Entry 1UON (electron microscopy, 7.60 A resolution (low resolution: residue-level contacts below are approximate; hydrogen-bond / salt-bridge calls are withheld)); this record covers chains A and C of the 3 polymer chains in the assembly.

[Chain A]
Molecule: Minor core protein lambda 3
Reference sequence: P17378 (VL3_REOVD); residues 1-1267 here = UniProt positions 1-1267
Chain sequence (1267 residues; numbered 1 to 1267; the number before each row is that of its first residue):
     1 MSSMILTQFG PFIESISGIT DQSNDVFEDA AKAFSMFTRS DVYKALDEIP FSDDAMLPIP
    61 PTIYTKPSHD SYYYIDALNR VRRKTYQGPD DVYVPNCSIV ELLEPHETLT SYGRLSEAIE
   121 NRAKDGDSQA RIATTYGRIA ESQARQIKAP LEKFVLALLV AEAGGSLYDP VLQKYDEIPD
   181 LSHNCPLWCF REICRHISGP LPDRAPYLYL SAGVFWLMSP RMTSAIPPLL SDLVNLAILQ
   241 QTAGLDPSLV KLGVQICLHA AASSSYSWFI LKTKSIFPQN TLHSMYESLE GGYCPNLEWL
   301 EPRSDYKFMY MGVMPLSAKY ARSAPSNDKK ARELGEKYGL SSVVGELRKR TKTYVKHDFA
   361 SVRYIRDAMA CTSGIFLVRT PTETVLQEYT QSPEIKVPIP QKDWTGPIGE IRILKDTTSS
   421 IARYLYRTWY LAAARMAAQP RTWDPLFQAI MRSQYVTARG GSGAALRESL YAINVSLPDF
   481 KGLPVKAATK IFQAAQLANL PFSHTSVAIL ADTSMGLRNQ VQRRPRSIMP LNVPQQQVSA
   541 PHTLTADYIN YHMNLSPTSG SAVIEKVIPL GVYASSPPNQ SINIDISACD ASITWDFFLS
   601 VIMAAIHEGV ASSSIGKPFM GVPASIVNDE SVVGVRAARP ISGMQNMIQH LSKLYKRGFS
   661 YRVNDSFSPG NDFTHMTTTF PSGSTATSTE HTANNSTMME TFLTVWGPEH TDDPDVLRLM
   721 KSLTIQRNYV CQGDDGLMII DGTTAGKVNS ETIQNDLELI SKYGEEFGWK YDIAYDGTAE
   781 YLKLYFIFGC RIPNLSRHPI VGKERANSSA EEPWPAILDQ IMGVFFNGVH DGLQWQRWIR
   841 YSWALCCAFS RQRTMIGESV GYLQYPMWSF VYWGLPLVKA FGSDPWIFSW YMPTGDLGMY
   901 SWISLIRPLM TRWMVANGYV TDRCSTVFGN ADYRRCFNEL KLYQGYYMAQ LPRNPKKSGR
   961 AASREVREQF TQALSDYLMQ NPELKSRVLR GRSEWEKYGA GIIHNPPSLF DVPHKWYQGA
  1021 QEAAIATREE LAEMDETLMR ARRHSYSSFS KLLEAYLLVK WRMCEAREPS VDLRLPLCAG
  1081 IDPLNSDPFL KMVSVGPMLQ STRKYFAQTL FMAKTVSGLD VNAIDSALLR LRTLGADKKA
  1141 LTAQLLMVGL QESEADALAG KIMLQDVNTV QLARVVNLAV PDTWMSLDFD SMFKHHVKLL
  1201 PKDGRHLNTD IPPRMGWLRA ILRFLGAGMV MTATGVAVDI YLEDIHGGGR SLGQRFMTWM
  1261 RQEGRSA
Unresolved in the structure: 1, 1266-1267
Bound ions: Mn2+ site 1: Asp585, Ile586, Asp734 (together with 3'-deoxy-cytidine-5'-triphosphate); Mn2+ site 2: Asp585, Asp734 (together with 3'-deoxy-cytidine-5'-triphosphate)
Small-molecule neighbours:
  - 3'-deoxy-cytidine-5'-triphosphate (CH1), molecule 1: Lys32, Ser35, Met36, Arg851, Arg853, Tyr862
  - 3'-deoxy-cytidine-5'-triphosphate (CH1), molecule 2: Arg518, Arg523, Arg524, Arg526, Ile528, Asp585, Ile586, Ser587, Ala588, Cys589, Asp590, Ser682, Thr687, Asp734
  - 3'-deoxy-cytidine-5'-triphosphate (CH1), molecule 3: Trp814, Pro815, Gln852, Arg853, Thr854, Met855, Arg1028, Leu1031, Met1034, Asp1035
From the paper describing this entry:
  - catalytic residues: Asp585, Asp734, Asp735 (citing earlier work)

[Chain C]
Molecule: 8-nt RNA strand
Sequence (8 nucleotides; each row starts with the number of its first residue):
  1283 UAGCCCCC

[How chain A and chain C interact]
Contacting residue pairs (42):
  Gln454(A) - C1287(C)
  Thr457(A) - C1286(C)
  Arg459(A) - G1285(C)
  Arg459(A) - C1286(C)
  Gly460(A) - A1284(C)
  Gly460(A) - G1285(C)
  Gly461(A) - A1284(C)
  Ser462(A) - A1284(C)
  Ala464(A) - U1283(C)
  Lys486(A) - A1284(C)
  Ala488(A) - U1283(C)
  Ala488(A) - A1284(C)
  Lys490(A) - G1285(C)
  Lys490(A) - C1286(C)
  Ser514(A) - U1283(C)
  Met515(A) - U1283(C)
  Met515(A) - A1284(C)
  Arg518(A) - G1285(C)
  Ile528(A) - G1285(C)
  Met529(A) - G1285(C)
  Pro530(A) - A1284(C)
  Pro530(A) - G1285(C)
  Gln536(A) - C1286(C)
  Thr558(A) - C1287(C)
  Ser559(A) - C1287(C)
  Ser559(A) - C1288(C)
  Gly560(A) - C1287(C)
  Glu565(A) - C1288(C)
  Ser682(A) - G1285(C)
  Gly683(A) - G1285(C)
  Gly683(A) - C1286(C)
  Ser684(A) - C1286(C)
  Thr685(A) - C1286(C)
  Asn807(A) - A1284(C)
  Ser809(A) - A1284(C)
  Arg1103(A) - C1288(C)
  Ala1179(A) - C1290(C)
  Val1180(A) - C1290(C)
  Asp1182(A) - C1289(C)
  Asp1182(A) - C1290(C)
  Met1185(A) - C1289(C)
  Met1185(A) - C1290(C)
Interface residues without a listed pair, chain A (36 interface residues in all): Gly516, Leu531, Ala562, Phe1106

[In short]
36 residues of chain A face 8 of chain C across their interface. Ligands of chain A: 3 copies of
3'-deoxy-cytidine-5'-triphosphate. Asp585(A), Ile586(A) and Asp734(A) form the Mn2+ site 1. The Mn2+ site 2 is
built by Asp585(A) and Asp734(A). From the paper: catalytic residues Asp585(A), Asp734(A) and Asp735(A).
Chain A is Minor core protein lambda 3 and chain C is an 8-nt RNA strand; the structure, Reovirus polymerase
lambda-3 localized by electron cryomicroscopy of virions at 7.6-a resolution, was determined by electron
microscopy.
